PDB entry 3G6R | X-ray diffraction, 2.30 A resolution | chains B and A of the 4 polymer chains in the assembly

# Chain B (and A)
Molecule: Glucocorticoid receptor
Source organism: Rattus norvegicus
Notes: chain A of this document is another copy of the same molecule, construct and numbering; everything in this record applies to it too
Reference sequence: P06536 (GCR_RAT); residues 440-525 here = UniProt positions 440-525
Chain sequence (90 residues; row label = number of the first residue in the row):
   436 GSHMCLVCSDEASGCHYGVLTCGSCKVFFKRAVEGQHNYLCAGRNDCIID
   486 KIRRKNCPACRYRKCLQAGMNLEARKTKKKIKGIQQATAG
Not modelled in the structure: 436, 511-525 (chain A: 436, 516-525)
Sequence notes: expression tag (436-439)
Metal / ion sites: Zn2+ site 1: Cys440, Cys443, Cys457, Cys460; Zn2+ site 2: Cys476, Cys482, Cys492, Cys495
What the authors report for this chain:
  - mutagenesis - R510A, K514A: decreased binding to DNA
  - mutagenesis - K514A: unchanged signaling
  - mutagenesis - H472A, R510A: increased signaling
  - mutagenesis - H472R: decreased signaling
  - mutagenesis - G470A, N473A: decreased signaling in response to Pal
  - mutagenesis - G470A: decreased signaling in response to Tat

# Chain B / chain A interface
Pairs across the interface (17; chain B residue first):
  Leu475(B) - Arg488(A)
  Leu475(B) - Asn491(A)
  Cys476(B) - Arg488(A)  hydrogen bond (backbone-side chain)
  Ala477(B) - Cys482(A)
  Ala477(B) - Ile483(A)  hydrogen bond (backbone-backbone)
  Ala477(B) - Arg488(A)
  Arg479(B) - Arg479(A)
  Arg479(B) - Asp481(A)  salt bridge
  Asp481(B) - Arg479(A)  salt bridge
  Cys482(B) - Ala477(A)
  Ile483(B) - Ala477(A)  hydrogen bond (backbone-backbone)
  Arg488(B) - Leu475(A)
  Arg488(B) - Cys476(A)  hydrogen bond (side chain-backbone)
  Arg488(B) - Ala477(A)
  Asn491(B) - Leu475(A)
  Asn491(B) - Ala477(A)
  Asn491(B) - Asn491(A)
Other interface residues (no listed pair), chain B (11 interface residues in all): Lys490, Pro493
Other interface residues (no listed pair), chain A (10 interface residues in all): Cys492

# Summary
The interface between chain B and chain A involves 11 residues on one side and 10 on the other, with 4
hydrogen bonds and 2 salt bridges. Polar pairs include Arg479(B)-Asp481(A), Cys476(B)-Arg488(A) and
Ala477(B)-Ile483(A). From the paper: R510A and K514A of chain B reduce binding to DNA; H472A and R510A of
chain B increase signaling; 6 substitutions were tested in all.
Both chains are Glucocorticoid receptor (Rattus norvegicus). Entry 3G6R (GR DNA binding domain:FKBP5
complex-52, 18bp) was determined by X-ray diffraction (same publication as 3FYL, 3G6P, 3G6Q, 3G6T, 3G6U, 3G8U
and 8 further entries).
